1YTD - chain A; structure by X-ray diffraction, 2.80 A resolution.

[Chain A]
Molecule: nicotinate phosphoribosyltransferase from Thermoplasma acidophilum
Organism: Thermoplasma acidophilum
Notes: EC 2.4.2.11
UniProt: Q9HJ28 (Q9HJ28_THEAC); residues 1-392 here = UniProt positions 1-392
Chain sequence (398 residues; numbered -5 to 392; the number before each row is that of its first residue; numbers below 1 keep their minus sign (Gly-5 is residue -5)):
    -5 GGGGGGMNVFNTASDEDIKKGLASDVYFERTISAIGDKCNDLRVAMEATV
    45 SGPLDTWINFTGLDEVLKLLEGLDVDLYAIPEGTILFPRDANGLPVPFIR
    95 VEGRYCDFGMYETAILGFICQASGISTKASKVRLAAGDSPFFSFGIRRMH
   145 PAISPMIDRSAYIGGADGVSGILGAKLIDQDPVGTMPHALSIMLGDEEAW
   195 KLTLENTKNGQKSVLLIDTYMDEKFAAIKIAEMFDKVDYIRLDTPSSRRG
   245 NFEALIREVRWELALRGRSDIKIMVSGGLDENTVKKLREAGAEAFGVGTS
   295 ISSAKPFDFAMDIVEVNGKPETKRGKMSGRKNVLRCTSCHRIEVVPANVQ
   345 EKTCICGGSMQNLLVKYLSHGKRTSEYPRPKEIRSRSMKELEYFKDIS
Disordered / not traced: -5 to 0, 390-392
Disulfide bonds: Cys33-Cys100, Cys330-Cys348, Cys333-Cys350
Differences from the reference sequence: cloning artifact (-5 to 0)
UniProt features mapped onto this chain:
  - binding site (nicotinate): Tyr21, Phe138, Thr179, Arg235
  - binding site (5-phospho-alpha-D-ribose 1-diphosphate): Ser240, Gly272, Thr293
  - binding site (Zn(2+)): Cys330, Cys333, Cys348, Cys350
  - modified residue: His182 (Phosphohistidine)

[Summary]
Curated annotation (UniProt) lists 4 nicotinate-binding residues, 3 residues binding 5-phospho-alpha-D-ribose
1-diphosphate and 4 Zn2+-binding residues.
Chain A is nicotinate phosphoribosyltransferase from Thermoplasma acidophilum (Thermoplasma acidophilum); the
structure, Crystal structure of a nicotinate phosphoribosyltransferase from Thermoplasma acidophilum, Native
Structure, was determined by X-ray diffraction (same publication as 1YTE and 1YTK).
